PDB entry 4RQ6 | X-ray diffraction, 2.25 A resolution | chains A and P of the 4 polymer chains in the assembly

Chain A:
Name: DNA polymerase beta
From: Homo sapiens
Notes: EC 2.7.7.7, 4.2.99.-
UniProtKB: P06746 (DPOLB_HUMAN); numbering as in UniProt (aligned over 1-335)
Sequence (343 residues; each row starts with the number of its first residue; numbers below 1 keep their minus sign (Met-1 is residue -1)):
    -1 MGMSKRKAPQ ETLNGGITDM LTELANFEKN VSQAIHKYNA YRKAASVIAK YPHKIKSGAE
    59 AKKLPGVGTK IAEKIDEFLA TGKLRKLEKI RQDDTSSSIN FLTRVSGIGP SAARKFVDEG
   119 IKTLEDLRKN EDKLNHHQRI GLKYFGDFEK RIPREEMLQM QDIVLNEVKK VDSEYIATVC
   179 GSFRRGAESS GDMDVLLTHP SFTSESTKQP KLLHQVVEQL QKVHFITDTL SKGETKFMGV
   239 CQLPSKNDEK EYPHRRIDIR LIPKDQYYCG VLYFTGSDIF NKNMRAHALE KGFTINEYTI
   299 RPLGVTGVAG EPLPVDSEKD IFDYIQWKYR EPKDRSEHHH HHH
Disordered / not traced: -1 to 9, 336-341
Construct notes: expression tag (-1 to 0, 336-341)
Metal / ion sites: Na+ site 1: Lys60, Leu62, Val65 (shared with 1 residue of chain D); Na+ site 2: Thr101, Val103, Ile106 (shared with DG9(P) of chain P); Mg2+: Asp190, Asp192 (together with pyrophosphate) (shared with DA11(P) of chain P); Na+ site 3: Asp190, Asp192, Asp256 (shared with DC10(P), DA11(P) of chain P)
Small-molecule neighbours: pyrophosphate (PPV): Arg149, Gly179, Ser180, Arg183, Ser188, Gly189, Asp190, Asp192, Ser275
Swiss-Prot annotation at these positions:
  - region: Arg183 to Asp192 (DNA-binding)
  - active site: Lys72 (Nucleophile)
  - binding site (K(+)): Lys60, Leu62, Val65, Thr101, Val103, Ile106
  - binding site (Na(+)): Lys60, Leu62, Val65, Thr101, Val103, Ile106
  - binding site (dATP): Arg149, Ser180, Arg183, Gly189, Asp190
  - binding site (dCTP): Arg149, Ser180, Arg183, Gly189, Asp190
  - binding site (dGTP): Arg149, Ser180, Arg183, Gly189, Asp190, Asp192
  - binding site (dTTP): Arg149, Ser180, Arg183, Gly189, Asp190
  - binding site (Mg(2+)): Asp190, Asp192, Asp256
  - modified residue: Lys72 (N6-acetyllysine), Arg83 (Omega-N-methylarginine), Arg152 (Omega-N-methylarginine)
  - cross-link (Glycyl lysine isopeptide (Lys-Gly)): Lys41 (interchain with G-Cter in ubiquitin), Lys61 (interchain with G-Cter in ubiquitin), Lys81 (interchain with G-Cter in ubiquitin)

Chain P:
Molecule: 11-nt DNA strand
Sequence (11 nucleotides; row label = number of the first residue in the row):
     1 GCTGATGCGC A
Metal / ion sites: Na+ site 1: DG9 (shared with Thr101(A), Val103(A), Ile106(A) of chain A); Na+ site 2: DC10, DA11 (shared with Asp190(A), Asp192(A), Asp256(A) of chain A); Mg2+ site 1: DA11 (together with pyrophosphate) (shared with Asp190(A), Asp192(A) of chain A)

How chain A and chain P interact:
Pairs across the interface (28):
  Val103(A) - DG9(P)  phosphate contact
  Ser104(A) - DG9(P)  phosphate contact
  Gly105(A) - DC8(P)  sugar contact
  Gly105(A) - DG9(P)  hydrogen bond to the phosphate
  Ile106(A) - DG9(P)  phosphate contact
  Gly107(A) - DC8(P)  hydrogen bond to the phosphate
  Gly107(A) - DG9(P)  phosphate contact
  Pro108(A) - DC8(P)  phosphate contact
  Ser109(A) - DG7(P)  phosphate contact
  Ser109(A) - DC8(P)  hydrogen bond to the phosphate
  Ala110(A) - DC8(P)  hydrogen bond to the phosphate
  His135(A) - DG9(P)  sugar contact
  Gly179(A) - DA11(P)  phosphate contact
  Arg183(A) - DA11(P)  hydrogen bond to the phosphate
  Asp190(A) - DA11(P)  phosphate contact
  Asp192(A) - DC10(P)  phosphate contact
  Asp192(A) - DA11(P)  phosphate contact
  Met236(A) - DG9(P)  sugar contact
  Arg254(A) - DC10(P)  salt bridge to the phosphate
  Asp256(A) - DC10(P)  sugar contact
  Tyr271(A) - DC10(P)  hydrogen bond to the base
  Tyr271(A) - DA11(P)  sugar contact
  Phe272(A) - DA11(P)  sugar contact
  Thr273(A) - DA11(P)  phosphate contact
  Gly274(A) - DA11(P)  sugar contact
  Ser275(A) - DA11(P)  sugar contact
  Asp276(A) - DA11(P)  base contact
  Asn279(A) - DA11(P)  hydrogen bond to the base

Overview:
23 residues of chain A and 5 residues of chain P are in contact, with 7 hydrogen bonds and 1 salt bridge.
Polar contacts include Tyr271(A)-DC10(P), Asn279(A)-DA11(P) and Gly105(A)-DG9(P). Bound to chain A:
pyrophosphate.
Chain A is DNA polymerase beta (Homo sapiens) and chain P is an 11-nt DNA strand; the structure, Human DNA
Polymerase Beta With Gapped DNA Containing an 8-oxo-7,8-dihydro-Guanine(8-oxoG) and dATP soaked with MgCl2 for
..., was determined by X-ray diffraction together with 4RPX, 4RPY, 4RPZ, 4RQ0, 4RQ1, 4RQ2 and 5 further
entries from the same study.
